Entry 7U0F (electron microscopy, 3.53 A resolution); this record covers chains I and J of the 10 polymer chains in the assembly.

[Chain I (and J)]
Name: Protein Rev
Organism: Human immunodeficiency virus 1
Notes: chain J of this document is another copy of the same molecule, construct and numbering; everything in this record applies to it too
UniProtKB: P04616 (REV_HV1B1); residue numbers follow UniProt; this construct covers 1-116
Amino-acid sequence (116 residues; numbered 1 to 116; the number before each row is that of its first residue):
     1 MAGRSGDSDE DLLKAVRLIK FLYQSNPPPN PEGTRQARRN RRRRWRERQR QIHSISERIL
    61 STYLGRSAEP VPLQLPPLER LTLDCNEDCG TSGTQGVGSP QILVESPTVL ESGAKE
Disordered / not traced: 1-10, 66-116 (chain J: 1-12, 64-116)

[Chain I / chain J interface]
Residue-residue contacts (11):
  Ala15(I) with Phe21(J), hydrophobic
  Leu18(I) with Leu18(J), hydrophobic; Phe21(J), hydrophobic
  Leu22(I) with Leu22(J), hydrophobic
  Ser25(I) with Ile55(J)
  Gln51(I) with Arg50(J), hydrogen bond; Gln51(J), hydrogen bond
  Ile55(I) with Arg48(J); Gln51(J)
  Arg58(I) with Arg44(J)
  Ile59(I) with Ser25(J)
Also at the interface, not in a pair above, chain I (9 interface residues in all): Pro27
Also at the interface, not in a pair above, chain J (11 interface residues in all): Lys14, Arg58

[Summary]
9 residues of chain I and 11 residues of chain J are in contact; the contacts include 2 hydrogen bonds. Polar
contacts include Gln51(I)-Arg50(J) and Gln51(I)-Gln51(J).
Both chains are Protein Rev (Human immunodeficiency virus 1). Entry 7U0F (HIV-1 Rev in complex with tubulin)
was determined by electron microscopy.
